Entry 9DLS (electron microscopy, 3.37 A resolution); this record covers chains B and C of the 7 polymer chains in the assembly.

== Chain B (and C) ==
Protein: Replicative DNA helicase
Source organism: Vibrio cholerae
Notes: EC 5.6.2.3; chain C of this document is another copy of the same molecule, construct and numbering; everything in this record applies to it too
UniProt: A0A085R2T8 (A0A085R2T8_VIBCL); residues 1-468 here = UniProt positions 1-468
Chain sequence (468 residues; row label = number of the first residue in the row):
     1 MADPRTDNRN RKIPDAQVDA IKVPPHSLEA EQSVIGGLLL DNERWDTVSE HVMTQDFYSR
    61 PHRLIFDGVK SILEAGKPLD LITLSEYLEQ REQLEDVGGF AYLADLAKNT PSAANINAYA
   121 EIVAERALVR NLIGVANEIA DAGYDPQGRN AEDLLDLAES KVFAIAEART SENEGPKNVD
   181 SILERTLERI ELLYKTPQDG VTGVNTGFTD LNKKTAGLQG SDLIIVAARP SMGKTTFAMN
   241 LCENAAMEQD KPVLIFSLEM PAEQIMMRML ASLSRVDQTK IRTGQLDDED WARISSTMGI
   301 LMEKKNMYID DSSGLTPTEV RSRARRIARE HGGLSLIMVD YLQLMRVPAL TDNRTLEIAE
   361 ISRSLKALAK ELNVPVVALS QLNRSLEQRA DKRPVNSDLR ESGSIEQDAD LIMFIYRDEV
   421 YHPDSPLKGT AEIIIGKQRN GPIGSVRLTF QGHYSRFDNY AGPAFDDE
Disordered / not traced: 1-21, 463-468 (chain C: 1-21, 464-468)
Bound ions: Mg2+: T235, D340
Small-molecule neighbours:
  - ATP-gamma-S (AGS; phosphothiophosphoric acid-adenylate ester), molecule 1: R229, P230, S231, M232, G233, K234, T235, T236, E259, M260, R268, D277, Q278, T279, D340, R417, F450, G452
  - ATP-gamma-S (AGS), molecule 2: Q407, K437, Q438, R439, G441, P442, I443
Reported in the primary citation:
  - binding site for ATP-gamma-S: K234, R439
  - mutagenesis - E259A: abolished catalytic activity on ATP
  - catalytic residues: E259

== Interface between chain B and chain C ==
Residue-residue contacts (86):
  K22(B) - Y144(C)
  V23(B) - Y144(C)
  E125(B) - N150(C)
  E125(B) - A151(C)  hydrogen bond (side chain-backbone)
  L128(B) - A151(C)  hydrophobic
  L128(B) - L155(C)  hydrophobic
  V129(B) - L154(C)  hydrophobic
  I133(B) - G143(C)
  I133(B) - Y144(C)  hydrophobic
  I139(B) - L132(C)  hydrophobic
  A140(B) - I133(C)
  A140(B) - N137(C)
  G143(B) - I133(C)
  Y144(B) - K22(C)
  Y144(B) - I133(C)
  N150(B) - E125(C)
  A151(B) - E125(C)  hydrogen bond (backbone-side chain)
  A151(B) - L128(C)  hydrophobic
  A151(B) - V129(C)  hydrophobic
  E152(B) - R169(C)
  L154(B) - V129(C)  hydrophobic
  L154(B) - L132(C)  hydrophobic
  L155(B) - L132(C)  hydrophobic
  L155(B) - I165(C)  hydrophobic
  L155(B) - A166(C)  hydrophobic
  E159(B) - V162(C)
  F163(B) - R326(C)
  F163(B) - R329(C)
  I165(B) - L155(C)  hydrophobic
  A166(B) - E159(C)
  R169(B) - L155(C)
  N173(B) - E152(C)
  E174(B) - S312(C)  hydrogen bond
  G175(B) - D310(C)
  G175(B) - R323(C)
  P176(B) - I309(C)
  P176(B) - I327(C)  hydrophobic
  K177(B) - Y308(C)
  K177(B) - I309(C)  hydrogen bond (backbone-backbone)
  N178(B) - M307(C)
  N178(B) - Y308(C)
  V179(B) - M266(C)  hydrophobic
  V179(B) - M307(C)  hydrogen bond (backbone-backbone)
  D180(B) - M302(C)
  D180(B) - K305(C)
  I182(B) - A262(C)  hydrophobic
  I182(B) - M266(C)  hydrophobic
  I182(B) - I309(C)  hydrophobic
  L183(B) - M266(C)  hydrophobic
  L183(B) - M298(C)  hydrophobic
  L183(B) - M302(C)  hydrophobic
  R185(B) - E263(C)  salt bridge
  T186(B) - E263(C)
  T186(B) - M266(C)
  T186(B) - M267(C)
  L187(B) - M298(C)  hydrophobic
  I190(B) - M267(C)  hydrophobic
  I190(B) - I281(C)
  E191(B) - W291(C)
  L193(B) - R282(C)
  L193(B) - T283(C)
  Y194(B) - G284(C)
  Y194(B) - L286(C)
  Y194(B) - W291(C)
  G200(B) - Q285(C)
  T215(B) - R282(C)  hydrogen bond (backbone-side chain)
  Q219(B) - R282(C)
  S397(B) - R384(C)  hydrogen bond (backbone-side chain)
  L399(B) - R384(C)  hydrogen bond (backbone-side chain)
  E401(B) - R384(C)
  S402(B) - R384(C)  hydrogen bond
  G403(B) - R400(C)
  E406(B) - R229(C)  salt bridge
  E406(B) - R384(C)  salt bridge
  Q407(B) - Y341(C)
  Q407(B) - Q381(C)  hydrogen bond
  Q407(B) - L382(C)
  Q407(B) - R400(C)  hydrogen bond
  K437(B) - S231(C)
  R439(B) - E259(C)
  R439(B) - M260(C)
  R439(B) - R268(C)  hydrogen bond (backbone-side chain)
  N440(B) - Q264(C)
  N440(B) - R268(C)
  N440(B) - Q278(C)  hydrogen bond
  N440(B) - R282(C)  hydrogen bond (backbone-side chain)
Also at the interface, not in a pair above, chain B (63 interface residues in all): P24, P25, L132, A136, A158, V162, E172, A216, N396, R400, S404, D408, P442
Also at the interface, not in a pair above, chain C (69 interface residues in all): V23, P24, P25, A136, I139, A140, R149, F163, P230, L254, L270, T279, L301, E330, E387

== In short ==
Chain B and chain C form an interface of 63 and 69 residues respectively; the contacts include 14 hydrogen
bonds and 3 salt bridges. Polar pairs include R185(B)-E263(C), E406(B)-R229(C) and E406(B)-R384(C). Chain B
binds ATP-gamma-S. The paper reports the catalytic residue E259(B); E259A of chain B abolishes catalytic
activity on ATP.
Chain B and chain C are both Replicative DNA helicase (Vibrio cholerae); the structure, Vibrio cholerae DnaB,
was determined by electron microscopy.
